6LGL - chains E and F of the 46 polymer chains in the assembly; structure by electron microscopy, 4.40 A resolution (low resolution: residue-level contacts below are approximate; hydrogen-bond / salt-bridge calls are withheld).

== Chain E (and F) ==
Protein: Major capsid protein
From: Human herpesvirus 3
Notes: chain F of this document is another copy of the same molecule, construct and numbering; everything in this record applies to it too
Reference sequence: Q6QCL5 (Q6QCL5_HHV3); residues 1-1396 here = UniProt positions 1-1396
Chain sequence (1396 residues; numbered 1 to 1396; the number before each row is that of its first residue):
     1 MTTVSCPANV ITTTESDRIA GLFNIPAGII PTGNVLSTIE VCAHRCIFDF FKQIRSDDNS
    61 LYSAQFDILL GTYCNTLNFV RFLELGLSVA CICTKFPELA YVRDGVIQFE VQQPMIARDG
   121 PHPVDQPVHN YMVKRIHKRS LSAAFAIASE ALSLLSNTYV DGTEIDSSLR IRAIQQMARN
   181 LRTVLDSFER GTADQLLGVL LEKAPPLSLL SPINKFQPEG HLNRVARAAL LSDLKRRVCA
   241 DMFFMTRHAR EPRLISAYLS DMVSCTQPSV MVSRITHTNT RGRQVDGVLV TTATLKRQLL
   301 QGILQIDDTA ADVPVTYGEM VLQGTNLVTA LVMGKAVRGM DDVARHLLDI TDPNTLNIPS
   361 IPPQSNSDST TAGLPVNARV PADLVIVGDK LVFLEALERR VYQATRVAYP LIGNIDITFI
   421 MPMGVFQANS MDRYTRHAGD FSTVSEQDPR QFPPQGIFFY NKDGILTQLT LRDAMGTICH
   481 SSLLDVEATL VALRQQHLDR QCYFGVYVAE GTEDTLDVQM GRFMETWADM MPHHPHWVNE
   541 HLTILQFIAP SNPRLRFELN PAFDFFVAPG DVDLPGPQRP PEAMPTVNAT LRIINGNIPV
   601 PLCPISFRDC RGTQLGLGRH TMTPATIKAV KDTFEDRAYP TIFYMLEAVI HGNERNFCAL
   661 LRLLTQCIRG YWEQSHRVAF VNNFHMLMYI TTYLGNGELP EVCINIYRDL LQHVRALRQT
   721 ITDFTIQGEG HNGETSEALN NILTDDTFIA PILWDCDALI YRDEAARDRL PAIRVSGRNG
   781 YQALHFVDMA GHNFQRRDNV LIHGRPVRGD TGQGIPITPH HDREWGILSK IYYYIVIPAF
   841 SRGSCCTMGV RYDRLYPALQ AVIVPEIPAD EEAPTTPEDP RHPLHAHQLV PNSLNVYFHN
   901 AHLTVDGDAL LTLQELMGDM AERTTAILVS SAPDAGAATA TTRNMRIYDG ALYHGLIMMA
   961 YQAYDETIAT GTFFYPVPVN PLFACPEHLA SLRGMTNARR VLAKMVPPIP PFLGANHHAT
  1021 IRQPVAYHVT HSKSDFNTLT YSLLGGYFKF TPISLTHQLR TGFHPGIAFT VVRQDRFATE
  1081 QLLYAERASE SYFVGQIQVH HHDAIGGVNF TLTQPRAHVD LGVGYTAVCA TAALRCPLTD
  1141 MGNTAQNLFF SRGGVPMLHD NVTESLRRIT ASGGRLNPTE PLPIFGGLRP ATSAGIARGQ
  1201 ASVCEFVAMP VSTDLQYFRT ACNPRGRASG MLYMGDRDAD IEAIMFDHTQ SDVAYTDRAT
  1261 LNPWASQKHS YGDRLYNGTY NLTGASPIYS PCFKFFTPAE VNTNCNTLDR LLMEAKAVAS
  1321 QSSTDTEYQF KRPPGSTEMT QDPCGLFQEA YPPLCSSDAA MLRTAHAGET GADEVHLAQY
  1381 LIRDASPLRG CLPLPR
Not modelled in the structure: 1-15, 348-374, 534 (chain F: 1-15, 348-374)

== Chain E / chain F interface ==
Residue-residue contacts (193; chain E residue first):
  Leu22(E) - Val332(F)
  Leu22(E) - Met333(F)
  Leu22(E) - Gly334(F)
  Phe23(E) - Val332(F)
  Asn24(E) - Leu331(F)
  Asn24(E) - Val332(F)
  Ala27(E) - Val332(F)
  Ala64(E) - Tyr101(F)
  Gln65(E) - Tyr101(F)
  Gln65(E) - Val102(F)
  Gln65(E) - Arg103(F)
  Phe66(E) - Tyr101(F)
  Phe66(E) - Val102(F)
  Phe66(E) - Arg103(F)
  Phe66(E) - Ala330(F)
  Phe66(E) - Gly334(F)
  Phe66(E) - Ala336(F)
  Asp67(E) - Arg103(F)
  Asp67(E) - Asp104(F)
  Asp67(E) - Gly334(F)
  Asp67(E) - Lys335(F)
  Asp67(E) - Ala336(F)
  Ile68(E) - Phe96(F)
  Ile68(E) - Val102(F)
  Ile68(E) - Asp104(F)
  Ile68(E) - Gly105(F)
  Ile68(E) - Val106(F)
  Ile68(E) - Ala336(F)
  Leu69(E) - Val106(F)
  Leu69(E) - Ala336(F)
  Leu69(E) - Val337(F)
  Leu70(E) - Val106(F)
  Leu70(E) - Ile107(F)
  Leu70(E) - Ile136(F)
  Leu70(E) - Arg338(F)
  Leu70(E) - Phe1093(F)
  Gly71(E) - Ile107(F)
  Gly71(E) - Gln108(F)
  Thr72(E) - Gln108(F)
  Tyr73(E) - Gln108(F)
  Tyr73(E) - Phe109(F)
  Tyr73(E) - Glu110(F)
  Tyr73(E) - Val270(F)
  Tyr73(E) - Leu1121(F)
  Cys74(E) - Glu110(F)
  Asn75(E) - Glu110(F)
  Asn75(E) - Val111(F)
  Leu77(E) - Gln112(F)
  Ser140(E) - Asp119(F)
  Leu141(E) - Ala117(F)
  Leu141(E) - Asp119(F)
  Ser142(E) - Ala117(F)
  Ser142(E) - Arg118(F)
  Ser142(E) - Val124(F)
  Ala143(E) - Val124(F)
  Ala144(E) - Asp125(F)
  Ala144(E) - Gln126(F)
  Ala144(E) - Pro127(F)
  Phe145(E) - Pro127(F)
  Ala146(E) - Gln126(F)
  Arg179(E) - Gln112(F)
  Asn180(E) - Pro127(F)
  Asn180(E) - His129(F)
  Thr183(E) - Met115(F)
  Thr183(E) - Pro127(F)
  Val184(E) - Met115(F)
  Val184(E) - Pro127(F)
  Ser187(E) - Met115(F)
  Ser187(E) - Ile116(F)
  Ser187(E) - Ala117(F)
  Phe188(E) - Ala117(F)
  Arg190(E) - Pro114(F)
  Arg190(E) - Met115(F)
  Arg190(E) - Ile116(F)
  Asp194(E) - Ile116(F)
  Arg250(E) - Arg253(F)
  Thr294(E) - Lys215(F)
  Ala404(E) - Gln113(F)
  Thr405(E) - Pro114(F)
  Thr405(E) - Met115(F)
  Thr405(E) - Ile116(F)
  Arg406(E) - Val128(F)
  Arg406(E) - Glu219(F)
  Val407(E) - Ile116(F)
  Val407(E) - Glu219(F)
  Gly439(E) - Arg436(F)
  Gly439(E) - His437(F)
  Gly439(E) - Ala438(F)
  Asp440(E) - Arg436(F)
  Phe441(E) - Tyr434(F)
  Phe441(E) - Thr435(F)
  Phe441(E) - Arg436(F)
  Ser442(E) - Tyr434(F)
  Ser442(E) - Thr435(F)
  Val444(E) - Gln451(F)
  Arg450(E) - Met431(F)
  Arg450(E) - Tyr434(F)
  Lys462(E) - Ala229(F)
  Ile465(E) - Gln1216(F)
  Ile465(E) - Tyr1255(F)
  Thr467(E) - Tyr1255(F)
  Thr467(E) - Asp1257(F)
  Arg472(E) - Gln546(F)
  Leu617(E) - Lys1033(F)
  Gly618(E) - Lys1033(F)
  Met688(E) - Tyr964(F)
  Thr691(E) - Arg637(F)
  Thr691(E) - Ala638(F)
  Thr692(E) - Gln962(F)
  Thr692(E) - Tyr964(F)
  Tyr693(E) - Tyr964(F)
  Tyr693(E) - Asp965(F)
  Tyr693(E) - Glu966(F)
  Asn696(E) - Asn900(F)
  Asn696(E) - Ala901(F)
  Asn696(E) - His902(F)
  Gly697(E) - Gln674(F)
  Gly697(E) - His902(F)
  Glu698(E) - His902(F)
  Glu701(E) - Gln674(F)
  Glu701(E) - Ser675(F)
  Glu701(E) - His676(F)
  Asn705(E) - Arg677(F)
  Arg708(E) - Asp632(F)
  Arg708(E) - Asp636(F)
  Arg708(E) - Ser675(F)
  Arg708(E) - Arg677(F)
  Leu711(E) - Arg637(F)
  Gln712(E) - Glu635(F)
  Arg715(E) - Arg637(F)
  Arg715(E) - Glu987(F)
  Asp723(E) - His541(F)
  Asp723(E) - His1031(F)
  Gln727(E) - Met1005(F)
  Gly728(E) - Met1005(F)
  Glu737(E) - Lys1004(F)
  Glu764(E) - Asn997(F)
  Val807(E) - Glu966(F)
  Arg808(E) - Glu966(F)
  Asp822(E) - Tyr964(F)
  Arg823(E) - Asn997(F)
  Arg823(E) - Arg1000(F)
  Glu824(E) - Tyr964(F)
  Trp825(E) - Tyr964(F)
  Arg1060(E) - His541(F)
  Thr1061(E) - His541(F)
  Arg1135(E) - Lys215(F)
  Arg1135(E) - Phe216(F)
  Cys1136(E) - Phe216(F)
  Cys1136(E) - Asp233(F)
  Asn1143(E) - Thr1256(F)
  Ser1172(E) - Gln546(F)
  Ser1172(E) - Ser551(F)
  Arg1175(E) - Pro550(F)
  Arg1175(E) - Thr1249(F)
  Arg1175(E) - Gln1250(F)
  Arg1175(E) - Ser1251(F)
  Arg1175(E) - Thr1256(F)
  Thr1192(E) - Gln1250(F)
  Ser1193(E) - Gln1250(F)
  Ala1194(E) - Met1234(F)
  Ala1194(E) - Asp1240(F)
  Ala1194(E) - Ala1243(F)
  Ala1194(E) - Ile1244(F)
  Gly1195(E) - Met1234(F)
  Ile1196(E) - Arg224(F)
  Ile1196(E) - Ala228(F)
  Ile1196(E) - Tyr1233(F)
  Ala1197(E) - Ala228(F)
  Ala1197(E) - Tyr1233(F)
  Ala1197(E) - Val1253(F)
  Arg1198(E) - Ser232(F)
  Arg1198(E) - Ala1254(F)
  Asp1325(E) - Asn223(F)
  Asp1325(E) - Arg224(F)
  Asp1325(E) - Val225(F)
  Thr1326(E) - Val225(F)
  Thr1337(E) - Pro121(F)
  Asp1358(E) - Met431(F)
  Ala1360(E) - Tyr434(F)
  Ala1360(E) - Arg436(F)
  Arg1363(E) - Arg436(F)
  Arg1363(E) - Glu1374(F)
  Arg1363(E) - Arg1383(F)
  Thr1364(E) - Arg436(F)
  Thr1364(E) - Glu1374(F)
  Ala1365(E) - Ala1372(F)
  Ala1365(E) - Glu1374(F)
  Pro1393(E) - Arg236(F)
  Arg1396(E) - Arg1383(F)
  Arg1396(E) - Asp1384(F)
  Arg1396(E) - Ala1385(F)
  Arg1396(E) - Arg1389(F)
Also at the interface, not in a pair above, chain E (121 interface residues in all): Ile29, Ser168, Arg172, Gln175, Gln176, Asp186, Gly191, Gln403, Pro449, Gly695, Arg718, Ile726, Thr735, Pro1137, Leu1138, Thr1144, Ala1171, Ala1191, Gly1199, Gln1200, Thr1324, Ala1367, Gln1379
Also at the interface, not in a pair above, chain F (117 interface residues in all): His122, Tyr131, Val272, Leu322, His346, Leu347, Asn539, Ala549, Thr967, Val1001, Thr1220

== Overview ==
121 residues of chain E and 117 residues of chain F are in contact.
Both chains are Major capsid protein (Human herpesvirus 3). Entry 6LGL (The atomic structure of
varicella-zoster virus A-capsid) was determined by electron microscopy, deposited together with 6LGN.
